Entry 5D16 (X-ray diffraction, 1.76 A resolution); this record covers chain A.

# Chain A
Protein: Transposon Tn7 transposition protein TnsE
From: Escherichia coli
Notes: fragment: C-terminal domain
UniProtKB: P05845 (TNSE_ECOLX); numbering as in UniProt (aligned over 342-538)
Sequence (206 residues; row label = number of the first residue in the row):
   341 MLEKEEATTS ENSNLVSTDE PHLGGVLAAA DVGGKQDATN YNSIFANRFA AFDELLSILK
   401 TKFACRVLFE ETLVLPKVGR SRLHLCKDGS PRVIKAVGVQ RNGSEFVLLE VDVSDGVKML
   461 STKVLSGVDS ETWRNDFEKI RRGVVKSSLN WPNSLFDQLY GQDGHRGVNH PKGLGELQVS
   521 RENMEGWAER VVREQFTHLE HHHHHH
Not modelled in the structure: 341-376, 538-546
Construct notes: initiating methionine (341); engineered mutation Val453 (Ala in P05845), Asn523 (Asp in P05845); expression tag (539-546)
What the authors report for this chain:
  - contacts within the chain: Arg388-Asp452 (hydrogen bond), Asp452-Ser454 (hydrogen bond), Arg432-Asp455 (salt bridge)
  - conformationally variable residues (loop rearrangement): Val457 to Ser461
  - mutagenesis - G483R, G515R, E516K, E522K: increased binding to DNA structures with 3' recessed ends

# Overview
From the paper: G483R, G515R and E516K, among others, increase binding to DNA structures with 3' recessed
ends; conformational variability at Val457.
Chain A is Transposon Tn7 transposition protein TnsE (Escherichia coli); the structure, Structure of the
C-terminal domain of TnsE double mutant - A453V/D523N, was determined by X-ray diffraction together with 5D17
from the same study.
